Entry 3JV7 (X-ray diffraction, 2.00 A resolution); this record covers chains A and C of the 4 polymer chains in the assembly.

== Chain A (and C) ==
Molecule: Adh-A
From: Rhodococcus ruber
Notes: EC 1.1.1.1; chain C of this document is another copy of the same molecule, construct and numbering; everything in this record applies to it too
Amino-acid sequence (345 residues; numbered 1 to 345; the number before each row is that of its first residue):
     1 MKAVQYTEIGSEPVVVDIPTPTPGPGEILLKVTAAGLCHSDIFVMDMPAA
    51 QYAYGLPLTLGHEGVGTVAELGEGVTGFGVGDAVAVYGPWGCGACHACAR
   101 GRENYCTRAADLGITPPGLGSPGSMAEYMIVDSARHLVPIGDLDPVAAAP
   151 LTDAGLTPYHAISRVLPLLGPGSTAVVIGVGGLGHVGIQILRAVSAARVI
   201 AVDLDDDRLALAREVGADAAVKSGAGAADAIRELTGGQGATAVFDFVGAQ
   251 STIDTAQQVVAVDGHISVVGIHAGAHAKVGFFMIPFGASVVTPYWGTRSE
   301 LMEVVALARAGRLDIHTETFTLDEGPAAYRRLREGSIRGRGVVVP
Metal / ion sites: Zn2+ site 1: Cys38, His62, Asp153 (together with acetic acid); Zn2+ site 2: Cys92, Cys95, Cys98, Cys106
Small-molecule neighbours: NAD (nicotinamide-adenine-dinucleotide): Cys38, His39, Ser40, Asp153, Thr157, Ile178, Gly179, Val180, Gly181, Gly182, Leu183, Val202, Asp203, Leu204, Asp205, Arg208, Ser223, Phe246, Val247, Ser251, Thr252, Val269, Gly270, Ile271, Pro293, Tyr294, Trp295, Leu332, Gly339, Arg340

== How chain A and chain C interact ==
Contacting residue pairs - 21 pairs, chain A then chain C:
  Gly93(A) - Arg298(C)  hydrogen bond (backbone-side chain)
  Ala94(A) - Met302(C)
  His96(A) - Ser299(C)
  His96(A) - Met302(C)
  His96(A) - Glu303(C)  salt bridge
  Ala99(A) - Arg100(C)
  Ala99(A) - Gly101(C)  hydrogen bond (backbone-backbone)
  Ala99(A) - Arg298(C)
  Ala99(A) - Met302(C)  hydrophobic
  Arg100(A) - Ala99(C)
  Arg100(A) - Arg100(C)
  Arg100(A) - Ser299(C)
  Gly101(A) - Ala99(C)  hydrogen bond (backbone-backbone)
  Arg298(A) - Gly93(C)  hydrogen bond (side chain-backbone)
  Arg298(A) - Ala99(C)
  Ser299(A) - His96(C)
  Ser299(A) - Arg100(C)
  Met302(A) - Ala94(C)
  Met302(A) - His96(C)
  Met302(A) - Ala99(C)  hydrophobic
  Glu303(A) - His96(C)  salt bridge
Also at the interface, not in a pair above, chain A (12 interface residues in all): Glu73, Cys95
Also at the interface, not in a pair above, chain C (12 interface residues in all): Glu73, Cys95

== Overview ==
The chain A/chain C interface involves 12 residues from each chain, with 4 hydrogen bonds and 2 salt bridges.
Polar contacts include His96(A)-Glu303(C), Gly93(A)-Arg298(C) and Ala99(A)-Gly101(C). Bound to chain A: NAD.
Cys38(A), His62(A) and Asp153(A) form the Zn2+ site 1.
Chain A and chain C are both Adh-A (Rhodococcus ruber); the structure, Structure of ADH-A from Rhodococcus
ruber, was determined by X-ray diffraction, deposited together with 2XAA.
